4W8Y - chain A; structure by X-ray diffraction, 3.00 A resolution.

# Chain A
Name: CRISPR system Cmr subunit Cmr2
From: Pyrococcus furiosus
UniProtKB: Q8U1S6 (CMR2_PYRFU); residues 1-871 here = UniProt positions 1-871
Chain sequence (888 residues; row label = number of the first residue in the row; numbers below 1 keep their minus sign (Met-16 is residue -16)):
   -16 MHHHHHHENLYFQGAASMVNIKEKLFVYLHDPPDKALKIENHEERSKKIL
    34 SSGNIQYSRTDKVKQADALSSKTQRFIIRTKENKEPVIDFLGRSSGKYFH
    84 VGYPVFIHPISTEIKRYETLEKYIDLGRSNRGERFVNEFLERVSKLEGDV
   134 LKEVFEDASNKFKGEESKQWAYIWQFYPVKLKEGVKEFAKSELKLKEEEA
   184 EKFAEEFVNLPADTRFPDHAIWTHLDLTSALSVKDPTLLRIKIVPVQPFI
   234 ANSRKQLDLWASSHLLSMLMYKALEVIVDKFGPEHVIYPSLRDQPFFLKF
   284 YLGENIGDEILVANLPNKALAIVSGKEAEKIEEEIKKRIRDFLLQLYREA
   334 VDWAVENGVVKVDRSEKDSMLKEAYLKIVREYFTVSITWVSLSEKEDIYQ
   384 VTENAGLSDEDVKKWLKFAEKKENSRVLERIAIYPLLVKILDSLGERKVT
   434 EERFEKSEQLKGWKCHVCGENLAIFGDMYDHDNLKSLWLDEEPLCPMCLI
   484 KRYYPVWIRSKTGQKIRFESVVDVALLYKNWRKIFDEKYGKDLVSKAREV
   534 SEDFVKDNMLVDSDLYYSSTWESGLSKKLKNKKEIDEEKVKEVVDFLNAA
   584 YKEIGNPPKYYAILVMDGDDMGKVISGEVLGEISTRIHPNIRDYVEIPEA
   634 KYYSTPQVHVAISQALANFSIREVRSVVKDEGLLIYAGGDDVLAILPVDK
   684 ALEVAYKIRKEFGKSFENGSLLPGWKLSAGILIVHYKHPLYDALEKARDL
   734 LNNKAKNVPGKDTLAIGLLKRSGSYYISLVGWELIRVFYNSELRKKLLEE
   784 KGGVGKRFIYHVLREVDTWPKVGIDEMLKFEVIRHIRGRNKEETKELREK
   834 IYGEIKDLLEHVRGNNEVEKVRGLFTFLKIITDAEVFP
Unresolved in the structure: -16 to 0, 40-43, 63-67, 77-81, 560-567, 783-789, 804-806, 820-823
Differences from the reference sequence: initiating methionine (-16); expression tag (-15 to 0)
UniProt features mapped onto this chain:
  - binding site (Mn(2+)): His13, Asp14, His25, Asp600, Glu656, Asp673, Asp674, Glu694, Glu700
  - binding site (Zn(2+)): Cys448, Cys451, Cys478, Cys481
  - mutagenesis: Ser246 (S246A: No effect on pre-crRNA cleavage), Ser250 (S250A: No effect on pre-crRNA cleavage), Asp600 (D600N: No effect on pre-crRNA cleavage), Asp673 to Asp674 (No effect on pre-crRNA cleavage), Asp673 (D673N: No effect on pre-crRNA cleavage)
Bound ions: Mn2+ site 1: His13, Asp14; Mn2+ site 2: Asp14, His25; Zn2+: Cys448, Cys451, Cys478, Cys481; Mn2+ site 3: Asp600, Asp673; Mn2+ site 4: Glu656, Glu694, Glu700

# Summary
His13 and Asp14 form the Mn2+ site 1. The Mn2+ site 2 is built by Asp14 and His25. Curated annotation
(UniProt) lists 9 Mn2+-binding residues, 4 Zn2+-binding residues and 5 mutagenesis sites.
Chain A is CRISPR system Cmr subunit Cmr2 (Pyrococcus furiosus); the structure, Structure of full length Cmr2
from Pyrococcus furiosus (Manganese bound form), was determined by X-ray diffraction together with 4W8V, 4W8W,
4W8X and 4W8Z from the same study.
